Entry 9CV7 (electron microscopy, 3.80 A resolution); this record covers chains B and H of the 5 polymer chains in the assembly.

== Chain B ==
Name: ZM233 NFL TD CC3+ gp140
Source organism: Human immunodeficiency virus 1
Sequence (661 residues; each row starts with the number of its first residue; note: 54 numbers in that range are skipped by the numbering (no residue carries them; nothing is unmodelled there); a row labelled like 184A-184F holds insertion residues (184A, then the next letters in order)):
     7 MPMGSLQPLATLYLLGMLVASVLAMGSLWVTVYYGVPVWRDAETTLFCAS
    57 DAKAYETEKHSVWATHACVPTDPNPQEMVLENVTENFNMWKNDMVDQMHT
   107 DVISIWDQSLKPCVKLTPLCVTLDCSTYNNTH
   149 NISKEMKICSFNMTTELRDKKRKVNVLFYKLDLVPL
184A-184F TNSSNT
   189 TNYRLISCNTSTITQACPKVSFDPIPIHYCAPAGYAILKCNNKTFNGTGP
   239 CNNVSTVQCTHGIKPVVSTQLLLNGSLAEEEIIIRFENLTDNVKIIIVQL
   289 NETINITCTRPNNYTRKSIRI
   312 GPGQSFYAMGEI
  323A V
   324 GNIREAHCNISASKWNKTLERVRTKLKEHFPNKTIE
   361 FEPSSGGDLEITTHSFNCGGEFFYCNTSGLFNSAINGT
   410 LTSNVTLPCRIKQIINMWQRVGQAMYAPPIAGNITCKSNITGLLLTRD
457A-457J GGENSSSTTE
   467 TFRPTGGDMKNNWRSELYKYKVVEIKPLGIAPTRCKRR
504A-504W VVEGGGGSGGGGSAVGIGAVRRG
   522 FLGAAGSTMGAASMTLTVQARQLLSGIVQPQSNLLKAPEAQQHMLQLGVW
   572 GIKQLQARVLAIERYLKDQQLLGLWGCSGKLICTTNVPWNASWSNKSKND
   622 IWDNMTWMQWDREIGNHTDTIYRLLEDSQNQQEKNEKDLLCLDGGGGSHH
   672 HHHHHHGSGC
Unresolved in the structure: 7-30, 184A-184F, 457A-457J, 504A-504W, 547-569, 664-681
Disulfide bonds: Cys54-Cys74, Cys119-Cys205, Cys126-Cys196, Cys131-Cys157, Cys218-Cys247, Cys228-Cys239, Cys296-Cys331, Cys378-Cys445, Cys385-Cys418, Cys598-Cys604
Covalent attachments: N-acetylglucosamine (NAG) linked to Asn160, Asn197, Asn229, Asn230, Asn234, Asn262, Asn289, Asn301, Asn332, Asn386, Asn448, Asn611

== Chain H ==
Name: LJF-085 heavy chain Fv
Source organism: Macaca mulatta
Sequence (123 residues; row label = number of the first residue in the row; note: 1 number in that range is skipped by the numbering (no residue carries it; nothing is unmodelled there); a row labelled like 82A-82C holds insertion residues (82A, then the next letters in order)):
     1 QVQLQESGPGLVKPSETLSLTCTVSGGSIDDYFWNWVRQPPGKPLECIGY
    51 IF
   52A G
    53 RGGGTKYNPSLDNRVTISTDT
    75 PNQFSLKL
82A-82C RSV
    83 TVADTAIYYCARWNLYDD
100A-100G DFGYNSF
   101 AVWGRGVLVTVSS
Unresolved in the structure: 1, 112-113
Disulfide bonds: Cys22-Cys92

== Interface between chain B and chain H ==
Residue-residue contacts - 23 pairs, chain B then chain H:
  Cys205(B) - Asp100(H)
  Pro206(B) - Asp100(H)
  Pro206(B) - Asp100A(H)
  Pro206(B) - Phe100B(H)
  Lys207(B) - Asp100(H)  hydrogen bond (backbone-backbone)
  Lys207(B) - Phe100B(H)
  Thr303(B) - Gly26(H)
  Arg304(B) - Asp30(H)
  Arg304(B) - Asp100A(H)  salt bridge
  Lys305(B) - Ser28(H)
  Ser306(B) - Asp31(H)
  Ser306(B) - Tyr32(H)
  Ile307(B) - Asp31(H)
  Arg308(B) - Asp31(H)  hydrogen bond (backbone-side chain)
  Arg308(B) - Phe52(H)
  Arg308(B) - Tyr98(H)
  Gly314(B) - Leu97(H)
  Gly314(B) - Tyr98(H)
  Gln315(B) - Tyr98(H)
  Ser316(B) - Tyr98(H)
  Tyr318(B) - Tyr32(H)
  Tyr318(B) - Asp100(H)  hydrogen bond
  Tyr318(B) - Asp100A(H)
Interface residues without a listed pair, chain B (16 interface residues in all): Glu64, His66, Arg170
Interface residues without a listed pair, chain H (13 interface residues in all): Arg53, Asp99

== Overview ==
The interface between chain B and chain H involves 16 residues on one side and 13 on the other, with 3
hydrogen bonds and 1 salt bridge. Among the polar pairs are Arg304(B)-Asp100A(H), Arg308(B)-Asp31(H) and
Tyr318(B)-Asp100(H).
Here chain B is ZM233 NFL TD CC3+ gp140 (Human immunodeficiency virus 1) and chain H is LJF-085 heavy chain Fv
(Macaca mulatta). Entry 9CV7 (LJF-085 Fab in complex with HIV Env ZM233 NFL TD CC3+ trimer) was determined by
electron microscopy together with 9DMF, 9CU5 and 9CU6 from the same study.
